PDB entry 7KSI | X-ray diffraction, 1.73 A resolution | chain A

[Chain A]
Protein: Mitogen-activated protein kinase 10
Organism: Homo sapiens
Notes: EC 2.7.11.24
UniProtKB: P53779 (MK10_HUMAN); numbering as in UniProt (aligned over 1-464)
Chain sequence (464 residues; numbered 1 to 464; the number before each row is that of its first residue):
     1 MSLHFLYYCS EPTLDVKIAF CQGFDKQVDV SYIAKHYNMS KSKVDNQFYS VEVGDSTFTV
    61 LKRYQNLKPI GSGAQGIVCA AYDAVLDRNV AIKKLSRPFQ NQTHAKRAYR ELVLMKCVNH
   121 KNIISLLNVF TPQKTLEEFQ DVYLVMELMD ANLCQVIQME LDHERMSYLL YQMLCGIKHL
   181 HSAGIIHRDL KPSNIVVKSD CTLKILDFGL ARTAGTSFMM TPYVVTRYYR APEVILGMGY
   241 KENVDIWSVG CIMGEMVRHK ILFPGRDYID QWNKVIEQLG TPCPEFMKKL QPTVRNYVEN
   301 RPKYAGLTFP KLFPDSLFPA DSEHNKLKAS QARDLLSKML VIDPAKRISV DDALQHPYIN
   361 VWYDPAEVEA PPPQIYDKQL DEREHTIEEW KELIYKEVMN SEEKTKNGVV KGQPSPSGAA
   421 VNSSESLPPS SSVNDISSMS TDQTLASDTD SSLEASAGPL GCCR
Disordered / not traced: 1-44, 212-216, 374-378, 401-464
Ligand contacts: X3S (4-(4-{[(2-chloro-6-fluorophenyl)carbamoyl]amino}-1H-pyrazol-1-yl)-5-methyl-N-(oxetan-3-yl)thiophene-2-carboxamide): Ile-70, Val-78, Ala-80, Ala-91, Ile-92, Lys-93, Ile-124, Leu-126, Leu-144, Val-145, Met-146, Glu-147, Leu-148, Met-149, Asp-150, Ala-151, Asn-152, Gln-155, Val-196, Leu-206
Curated features (UniProtKB/Swiss-Prot):
  - motif: Thr-221 to Tyr-223 (TXY)
  - active site: Asp-189 (Proton acceptor)
  - binding site (ATP): Ile-70 to Val-78, Lys-93
  - modified residue: Thr-221 (Phosphothreonine), Tyr-223 (Phosphotyrosine)
  - lipidation (S-palmitoyl cysteine): Cys-462, Cys-463
  - mutagenesis: Cys-462 (C462S: Loss of palmitoylation), Cys-463 (C463S: Loss of palmitoylation)

[Summary]
Ligands of chain A: compound X3S. From UniProt: active-site residue Asp-189, 10 ATP-binding residues and 2
mutagenesis sites.
Chain A is Mitogen-activated protein kinase 10 (Homo sapiens); the structure, Thiophenyl-Pyrazolourea
Derivatives as Potent, Brian Penetrant, Orally Bioavailable, and Isoform-Selective JNK3 Inhibitors, was
determined by X-ray diffraction, deposited together with 7KSJ and 7KSK.
